5HZT - chain A; structure by X-ray diffraction, 2.84 A resolution.

[Chain A]
Name: Fluorescent protein Dronpa
From: Echinophyllia sp. SC22
UniProt: Q5TLG6 (Q5TLG6_9CNID); aligned to UniProt positions 2-218 over residues 2-218
Sequence (215 residues; numbered 2 to 218; 2 numbers in that range are skipped by the numbering (no residue carries them; nothing is unmodelled there); the number before each row is that of its first residue):
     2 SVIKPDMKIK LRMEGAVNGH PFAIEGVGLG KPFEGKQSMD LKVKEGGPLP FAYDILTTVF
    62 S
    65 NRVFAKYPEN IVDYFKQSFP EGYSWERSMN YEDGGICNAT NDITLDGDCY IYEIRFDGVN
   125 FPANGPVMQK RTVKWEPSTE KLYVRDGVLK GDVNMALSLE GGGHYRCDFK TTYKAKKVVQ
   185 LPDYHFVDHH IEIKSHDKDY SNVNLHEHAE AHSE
Not modelled in the structure: 2, 72-84, 181-188
Construct notes: chromophore (62)
Modified residues: S62 (chromophore; GYS)
Covalent attachments: covalent link S62-N65
Bound ions: Cu ion site 1 near H200 (its only coordinating residue here); Cu ion site 2: H210, H212

[Summary]
The Cu ion site 2 is built by H210 and H212.
Chain A is Fluorescent protein Dronpa (Echinophyllia sp. SC22); the structure, Crystal structure of
Dronpa-Cu2+, was determined by X-ray diffraction (same publication as 5HZS and 5HZU).
